Entry 3GDG (X-ray diffraction, 2.30 A resolution); this record covers chains A and B of the 4 polymer chains in the assembly.

[Chain A (and B)]
Molecule: Probable NADP-dependent mannitol dehydrogenase
From: Cladosporium herbarum
Notes: EC 1.1.1.138; chain B of this document is another copy of the same molecule, construct and numbering; everything in this record applies to it too
Reference sequence: P0C0Y5 (MTDH_CLAHE); numbering as in UniProt (aligned over 1-267)
Sequence (267 residues; numbered 1 to 267; the number before each row is that of its first residue):
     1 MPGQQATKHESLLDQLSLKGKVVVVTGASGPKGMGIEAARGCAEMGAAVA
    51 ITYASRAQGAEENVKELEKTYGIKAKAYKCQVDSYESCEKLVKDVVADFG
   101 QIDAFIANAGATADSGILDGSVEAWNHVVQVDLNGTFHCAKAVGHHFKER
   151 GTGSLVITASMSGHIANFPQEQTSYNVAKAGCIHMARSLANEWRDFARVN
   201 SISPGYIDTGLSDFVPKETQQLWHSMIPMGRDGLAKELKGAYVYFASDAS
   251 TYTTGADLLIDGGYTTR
Metal / ion sites: Na+: Arg267 (shared with 1 residue of chain D)

[Chain A / chain B interface]
Contacting residue pairs (111; chain A residue first):
  Pro2(A) - Met229(B)
  Pro2(A) - Gly230(B)
  Gln4(A) - Met229(B)
  Gln4(A) - Arg231(B)  hydrogen bond (backbone-side chain)
  Gln5(A) - Arg231(B)
  Ala6(A) - Arg231(B)
  Ala6(A) - Leu234(B)  hydrophobic
  Ala6(A) - Glu237(B)
  Thr7(A) - Lys236(B)  hydrogen bond (backbone-side chain)
  Lys8(A) - Lys236(B)
  His9(A) - Lys236(B)
  Glu10(A) - Glu37(B)
  Glu10(A) - Lys236(B)
  Glu10(A) - Lys239(B)  salt bridge
  Ser11(A) - Glu44(B)  hydrogen bond
  Leu12(A) - Glu44(B)  hydrogen bond (backbone-side chain)
  Leu12(A) - Lys239(B)
  Leu12(A) - Gly240(B)
  Leu13(A) - Glu44(B)  hydrogen bond (backbone-side chain)
  Leu13(A) - Met45(B)  hydrophobic
  Gln15(A) - Lys236(B)  hydrogen bond (side chain-backbone)
  Gln15(A) - Lys239(B)
  Leu16(A) - Leu16(B)  hydrophobic
  Glu37(A) - Glu10(B)
  Glu44(A) - Ser11(B)  hydrogen bond
  Glu44(A) - Leu12(B)  hydrogen bond (side chain-backbone)
  Glu44(A) - Leu13(B)  hydrogen bond (side chain-backbone)
  Met45(A) - Leu12(B)  hydrophobic
  Met45(A) - Leu13(B)  hydrophobic
  Arg187(A) - Thr266(B)  hydrogen bond (backbone-side chain)
  Asn191(A) - Pro228(B)
  Asn191(A) - Thr266(B)
  Asn191(A) - Arg267(B)  hydrogen bond
  Arg194(A) - Pro228(B)
  Arg194(A) - Arg267(B)
  Arg198(A) - Met229(B)
  Tyr206(A) - Tyr252(B)  hydrogen bond (backbone-side chain)
  Ile207(A) - Tyr252(B)  hydrophobic
  Ile227(A) - Tyr252(B)
  Pro228(A) - Asn191(B)
  Pro228(A) - Arg194(B)
  Met229(A) - Gln4(B)
  Met229(A) - Arg198(B)
  Met229(A) - Thr251(B)
  Met229(A) - Tyr252(B)  hydrophobic
  Arg231(A) - Gln4(B)
  Arg231(A) - Gln5(B)
  Arg231(A) - Ala6(B)
  Arg231(A) - Thr251(B)  hydrogen bond (side chain-backbone)
  Arg231(A) - Tyr252(B)  hydrogen bond (backbone-side chain)
  Asp232(A) - Tyr252(B)
  Gly233(A) - Tyr252(B)  hydrogen bond (backbone-side chain)
  Leu234(A) - Ala6(B)  hydrophobic
  Lys236(A) - Thr7(B)  hydrogen bond (side chain-backbone)
  Lys236(A) - Lys8(B)
  Lys236(A) - His9(B)  hydrogen bond (side chain-backbone)
  Lys236(A) - Glu10(B)
  Lys236(A) - Gln15(B)  hydrogen bond (backbone-side chain)
  Glu237(A) - Ala6(B)
  Glu237(A) - Ala249(B)
  Glu237(A) - Thr251(B)  hydrogen bond
  Glu237(A) - Tyr252(B)  hydrogen bond (side chain-backbone)
  Lys239(A) - Glu10(B)  salt bridge
  Lys239(A) - Leu12(B)
  Lys239(A) - Gln15(B)
  Gly240(A) - Leu12(B)
  Gly240(A) - Tyr244(B)
  Ala241(A) - Tyr244(B)
  Tyr244(A) - Gly240(B)
  Tyr244(A) - Ala241(B)
  Tyr244(A) - Leu258(B)
  Tyr244(A) - Ile260(B)
  Ala249(A) - Glu237(B)
  Thr251(A) - Met229(B)
  Thr251(A) - Arg231(B)
  Thr251(A) - Glu237(B)  hydrogen bond
  Tyr252(A) - Tyr206(B)
  Tyr252(A) - Ile227(B)
  Tyr252(A) - Met229(B)  hydrophobic
  Tyr252(A) - Arg231(B)  hydrogen bond (side chain-backbone)
  Tyr252(A) - Asp232(B)
  Tyr252(A) - Gly233(B)
  Tyr252(A) - Glu237(B)  hydrogen bond (backbone-side chain)
  Tyr252(A) - Ile260(B)
  Tyr252(A) - Asp261(B)
  Tyr252(A) - Gly262(B)  hydrogen bond (backbone-backbone)
  Thr253(A) - Ile260(B)
  Thr254(A) - Met229(B)
  Thr254(A) - Asp261(B)
  Thr254(A) - Gly262(B)
  Thr254(A) - Gly263(B)
  Ala256(A) - Leu258(B)  hydrophobic
  Ala256(A) - Leu259(B)
  Asp257(A) - Asp257(B)
  Leu258(A) - Tyr244(B)
  Leu258(A) - Phe245(B)  hydrophobic
  Leu258(A) - Ala256(B)  hydrophobic
  Leu259(A) - Ala256(B)
  Ile260(A) - Tyr244(B)
  Ile260(A) - Tyr252(B)
  Ile260(A) - Thr253(B)
  Asp261(A) - Tyr252(B)
  Asp261(A) - Thr254(B)
  Gly262(A) - Tyr252(B)  hydrogen bond (backbone-backbone)
  Gly262(A) - Thr254(B)
  Gly263(A) - Thr254(B)
  Thr266(A) - Arg187(B)  hydrogen bond (side chain-backbone)
  Thr266(A) - Asn191(B)
  Thr266(A) - Gly255(B)
  Arg267(A) - Asn191(B)  hydrogen bond
  Arg267(A) - Arg194(B)
Interface residues without a listed pair, chain A (56 interface residues in all): Gly3, Arg40, Ser188, Ala190, Phe245, Gly255
Interface residues without a listed pair, chain B (52 interface residues in all): Ala190

[Overview]
Chain A and chain B form an interface of 56 and 52 residues respectively, with 27 hydrogen bonds and 2 salt
bridges. Among the polar pairs are Glu10(A)-Lys239(B), Gln4(A)-Arg231(B) and Thr7(A)-Lys236(B).
Chain A and chain B are both Probable NADP-dependent mannitol dehydrogenase (Cladosporium herbarum); the
structure, Crystal structure of the NADP-dependent mannitol dehydrogenase from Cladosporium herbarum, was
determined by X-ray diffraction together with 3GDF from the same study.
